Entry 4PPP (X-ray diffraction, 2.69 A resolution); this record covers chains A and C of the 4 polymer chains in the assembly.

Chain A:
Molecule: Estrogen receptor
Organism: Homo sapiens
Notes: fragment: ligand-binding domain
Reference sequence: P03372 (ESR1_HUMAN); numbering as in UniProt (aligned over 305-548)
Sequence (244 residues; each row starts with the number of its first residue):
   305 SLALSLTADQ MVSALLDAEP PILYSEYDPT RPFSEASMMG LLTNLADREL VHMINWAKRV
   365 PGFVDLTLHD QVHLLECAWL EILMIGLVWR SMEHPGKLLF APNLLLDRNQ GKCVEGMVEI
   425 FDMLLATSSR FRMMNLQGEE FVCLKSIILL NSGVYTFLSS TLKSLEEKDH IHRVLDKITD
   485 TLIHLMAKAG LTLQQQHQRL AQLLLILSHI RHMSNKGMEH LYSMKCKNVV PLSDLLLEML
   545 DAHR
Not modelled in the structure: 331-336, 462-471
Construct notes: engineered mutation Ser-537 (Tyr in P03372)
Ligand contacts: fluoro-resveratrol (FSV; 5-[(E)-2-(3-fluoro-4-hydroxyphenyl)ethenyl]benzene-1,3-diol): Met-343, Leu-346, Thr-347, Leu-349, Ala-350, Glu-353, Leu-387, Met-388, Leu-391, Arg-394, Phe-404, Met-421, Ile-424, Gly-521, His-524, Leu-525, Met-528

Chain C:
Molecule: Nuclear receptor coactivator 2
Notes: fragment: receptor-interacting peptide
Reference sequence: Q15596 (NCOA2_HUMAN); residues 688-696 here = UniProt positions 688-696
Sequence (9 residues; each row starts with the number of its first residue):
   688 KILHRLLQD
Not modelled in the structure: 695-696

Chain A / chain C interface:
Pairs across the interface (15):
  Val-355(A) / Leu-693(C)  hydrophobic
  Ile-358(A) / Leu-690(C)  hydrophobic
  Ile-358(A) / Leu-693(C)  hydrophobic
  Ile-358(A) / Leu-694(C)  hydrophobic
  Lys-362(A) / Leu-693(C)  hydrogen bond (side chain-backbone)
  Lys-362(A) / Leu-694(C)
  Leu-372(A) / His-691(C)
  Val-376(A) / Leu-690(C)  hydrophobic
  Val-376(A) / His-691(C)
  Val-376(A) / Leu-694(C)  hydrophobic
  Leu-539(A) / Ile-689(C)  hydrophobic
  Glu-542(A) / Lys-688(C)
  Glu-542(A) / Ile-689(C)  hydrogen bond (side chain-backbone)
  Glu-542(A) / Leu-690(C)
  Met-543(A) / Leu-690(C)  hydrophobic
Other interface residues (no listed pair), chain A (13 interface residues in all): Asn-359, Phe-367, Gln-375, Leu-379, Glu-380

Summary:
Chain A and chain C form an interface of 13 and 6 residues respectively; the contacts include 2 hydrogen
bonds. Among the polar pairs are Lys-362(A)/Leu-693(C) and Glu-542(A)/Ile-689(C). Bound to chain A:
fluoro-resveratrol.
Here chain A is Estrogen receptor (Homo sapiens) and chain C is Nuclear receptor coactivator 2. Entry 4PPP
(Crystal Structure of the Estrogen Receptor alpha Ligand-binding Domain in Complex with Fluoro-Resveratrol)
was determined by X-ray diffraction, deposited together with 4PP6 and 4PPS.
